3AYZ - chains C and D of the 4 polymer chains in the assembly; structure by X-ray diffraction, 1.22 A resolution.

[Chain C]
Protein: Membrane-bound hydrogenase large subunit
From: Hydrogenovibrio marinus
Notes: EC 1.12.5.1
Reference sequence: F2Z6J6 (F2Z6J6_HYDMR); numbering as in UniProt (aligned over 1-596)
Chain sequence (596 residues; row label = number of the first residue in the row):
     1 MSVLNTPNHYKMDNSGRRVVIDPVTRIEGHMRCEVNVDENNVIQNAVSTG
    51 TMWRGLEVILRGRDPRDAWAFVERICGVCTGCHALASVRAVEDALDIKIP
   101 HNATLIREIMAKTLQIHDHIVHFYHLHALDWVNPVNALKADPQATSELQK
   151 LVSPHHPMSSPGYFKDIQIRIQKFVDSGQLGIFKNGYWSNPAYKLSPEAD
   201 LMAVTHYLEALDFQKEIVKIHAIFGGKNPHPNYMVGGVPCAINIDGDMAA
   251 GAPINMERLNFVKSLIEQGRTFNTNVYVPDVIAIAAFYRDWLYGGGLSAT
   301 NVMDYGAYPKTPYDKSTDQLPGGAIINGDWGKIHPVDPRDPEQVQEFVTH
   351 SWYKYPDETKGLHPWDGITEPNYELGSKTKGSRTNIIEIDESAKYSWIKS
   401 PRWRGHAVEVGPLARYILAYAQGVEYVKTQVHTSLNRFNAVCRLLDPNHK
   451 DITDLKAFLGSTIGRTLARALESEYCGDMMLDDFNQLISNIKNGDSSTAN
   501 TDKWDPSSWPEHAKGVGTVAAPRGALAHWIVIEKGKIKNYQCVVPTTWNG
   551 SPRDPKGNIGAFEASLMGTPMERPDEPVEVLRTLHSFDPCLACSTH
Unresolved in the structure: 1
Metal / ion sites: Mg2+: Glu57, Cys542; nickel (III) ion: Cys76, Cys79, Cys590, Cys593 (together with oxygen atom); Fe2+: Cys79, Cys593 (together with oxygen atom)
Ligand contacts:
  - nickel (iii) ion / oxygen atom: Glu28, Ile75, Cys76, Gly77, Val78, Cys79, Arg523, Cys590, Leu591, Ala592, Cys593, Ser594
  - carbon monoxide: Cys79, Cys82, His83, Ala521, Arg523, Leu526, Val544, Pro545, Cys590, Cys593
  - cyanide ion (CYN), molecule 1: Cys79, Cys82, Ala521, Pro522, Arg523, Pro545, Cys593
  - cyanide ion (CYN), molecule 2: Cys79, Arg523, Val544, Pro545, Thr546, Cys590, Cys593

[Chain D]
Protein: Membrane-bound hydrogenase small subunit
From: Hydrogenovibrio marinus
Notes: EC 1.12.5.1
Reference sequence: F2Z6J5 (F2Z6J5_HYDMR); residues 1-283 here correspond to UniProt positions 41-323 (UniProt number = residue number + 40)
Chain sequence (283 residues; each row starts with the number of its first residue):
     1 NKIAHAMETKPRTPVIWLHGLECTCCSESFIRSAHPLAKDVVLSMISLDY
    51 DDTLMAASGHAAEAILDEIKEKYKGNYILAVEGNPPLNQDGMSCIIGGRP
   101 FSEQLKRMADDAKAIISWGSCASWGCVQAAKPNPTQATPVHKFLGGGYDK
   151 PIIKVPGCPPIAEVMTGVITYMLTFDRIPELDRQGRPKMFYSQRIHDKCY
   201 RRPHFDAGQFVEEWDDEGARKGYCLYKVGCKGPTTYNACSTVRWNGGTSF
   251 PIQSGHGCIGCSEDGFWDKGSFYSRDTEMNAFG
Unresolved in the structure: 1-10, 278-283
Metal / ion sites: fe4-s3 cluster Fe site 1: Cys23, Cys25, Cys26, Cys121, Cys126, Cys158; 4Fe-4S cluster Fe: His196, Cys199, Cys224, Cys230; 3Fe-4S cluster Fe: Cys239, Cys258, Cys261
Ligand contacts:
  - 3Fe-4S cluster (F3S): Ile195, Thr235, Asn237, Cys239, Trp244, Phe250, Pro251, Cys258, Ile259, Gly260, Cys261, Ser262
  - fe4-s3 cluster: Glu22, Cys23, Thr24, Cys25, Cys26, Ser27, Glu82, Gly119, Ser120, Cys121, Cys126, Gly157, Cys158, Pro159
  - 4Fe-4S cluster (SF4): Ile195, His196, Cys199, Arg201, Arg202, Phe205, Cys224, Leu225, Tyr226, Cys230, Gly232, Pro233, Ile252

[Chain C / chain D interface]
Pairs across the interface (199):
  Val20(C) - His60(D)  hydrogen bond (backbone-side chain)
  Ile21(C) - Ser58(D)
  Asp22(C) - Gly59(D)
  Asp22(C) - Ile96(D)
  Asp22(C) - Gly97(D)  hydrogen bond (side chain-backbone)
  Asp22(C) - Gly98(D)  hydrogen bond (side chain-backbone)
  Pro23(C) - Tyr50(D)
  Pro23(C) - Asp52(D)
  Pro23(C) - Ser58(D)
  Pro23(C) - Gly59(D)  hydrogen bond (backbone-backbone)
  Thr25(C) - Asp52(D)
  Thr25(C) - Met55(D)  hydrogen bond (side chain-backbone)
  Thr25(C) - Ala57(D)  hydrogen bond (side chain-backbone)
  Thr25(C) - Ser58(D)
  Arg26(C) - Asp52(D)  hydrogen bond (backbone-backbone)
  Arg26(C) - Thr53(D)
  Arg26(C) - Leu54(D)
  Arg26(C) - Met55(D)  hydrogen bond (side chain-backbone)
  Arg26(C) - Ala56(D)  hydrogen bond (side chain-backbone)
  Glu28(C) - Glu22(D)
  Glu28(C) - Cys23(D)
  Glu28(C) - Thr24(D)  hydrogen bond
  Gly29(C) - Glu22(D)
  Gly29(C) - Thr24(D)
  Gly29(C) - Asp52(D)
  His30(C) - His19(D)  hydrogen bond (side chain-backbone)
  His30(C) - Gly20(D)  hydrogen bond (side chain-backbone)
  His30(C) - Glu22(D)  salt bridge
  His30(C) - Asp52(D)  salt bridge
  His30(C) - Cys94(D)
  His30(C) - Ile96(D)
  Arg32(C) - Gly98(D)
  Thr51(C) - Ser93(D)
  Thr51(C) - Cys94(D)
  Thr51(C) - Ile95(D)  hydrogen bond (backbone-backbone)
  Met52(C) - Leu21(D)  hydrophobic
  Met52(C) - Glu22(D)
  Met52(C) - Ser93(D)
  Trp53(C) - Leu21(D)
  Trp53(C) - Ser93(D)  hydrogen bond (backbone-backbone)
  Trp53(C) - Pro134(D)  hydrophobic
  Trp53(C) - Thr135(D)
  Arg54(C) - Glu22(D)  hydrogen bond (side chain-backbone)
  Arg54(C) - Cys23(D)
  Arg54(C) - Gln128(D)
  Arg54(C) - Pro134(D)
  Arg54(C) - Thr135(D)
  Leu56(C) - Val127(D)  hydrophobic
  Val58(C) - Pro132(D)  hydrophobic
  Ile59(C) - Val127(D)
  Ile59(C) - Gln128(D)
  Ile59(C) - Ala130(D)
  Ile59(C) - Lys131(D)
  Ile59(C) - Pro132(D)
  Ile59(C) - Pro134(D)
  Arg63(C) - Ala130(D)
  Arg63(C) - Lys131(D)  hydrogen bond (side chain-backbone)
  Arg63(C) - Trp267(D)  hydrogen bond (side chain-backbone)
  Arg63(C) - Asp268(D)  salt bridge
  Arg66(C) - Tyr273(D)
  Asp67(C) - Ser271(D)  hydrogen bond
  Asp67(C) - Phe272(D)  hydrogen bond (side chain-backbone)
  Asp67(C) - Tyr273(D)
  Trp69(C) - His256(D)
  Trp69(C) - Tyr273(D)  hydrogen bond
  Ala70(C) - Trp267(D)
  Ala70(C) - Phe272(D)  hydrophobic
  Phe71(C) - Val127(D)  hydrophobic
  Phe71(C) - Trp267(D)  hydrophobic
  Phe71(C) - Phe272(D)  hydrophobic
  Arg74(C) - Cys23(D)
  Arg74(C) - Val127(D)
  Arg74(C) - Cys158(D)  hydrogen bond (side chain-backbone)
  Arg74(C) - Trp267(D)
  Ile75(C) - Cys23(D)
  Cys76(C) - Cys23(D)  hydrophobic
  Gly77(C) - Cys23(D)  hydrogen bond (backbone-backbone)
  Gly77(C) - Cys25(D)
  Gly77(C) - Glu28(D)
  Val78(C) - Thr24(D)
  Val78(C) - Glu28(D)
  His117(C) - Glu28(D)
  His117(C) - Arg32(D)  hydrogen bond
  His125(C) - Leu54(D)
  Leu126(C) - Thr53(D)
  Arg170(C) - Asp40(D)  salt bridge
  Arg170(C) - Leu43(D)
  Arg170(C) - Ser44(D)  hydrogen bond
  Phe174(C) - Arg12(D)
  Phe174(C) - Val42(D)
  Phe174(C) - Leu43(D)  hydrophobic
  Ser177(C) - Arg12(D)  hydrogen bond
  Gln179(C) - Pro11(D)
  Gln179(C) - Arg12(D)  hydrogen bond (side chain-backbone)
  Gln179(C) - Ser47(D)
  Gln179(C) - Tyr73(D)
  Gly181(C) - Leu48(D)
  Gly181(C) - Asp49(D)
  Ile182(C) - Leu48(D)  hydrogen bond (backbone-backbone)
  Ile182(C) - Leu54(D)
  Ile182(C) - Met55(D)
  Ile182(C) - Ala56(D)  hydrogen bond (backbone-backbone)
  Lys184(C) - Ala57(D)
  Lys184(C) - Ile65(D)
  Lys184(C) - Glu68(D)  salt bridge
  Asn185(C) - Ala61(D)  hydrogen bond (side chain-backbone)
  Asn185(C) - Ile65(D)
  Tyr187(C) - Ser58(D)  hydrogen bond (side chain-backbone)
  Tyr187(C) - Ala61(D)
  Trp188(C) - Ala56(D)  hydrophobic
  Leu211(C) - Lys39(D)
  Asp212(C) - Leu37(D)
  Asp212(C) - Lys39(D)  salt bridge
  Gln214(C) - Ile31(D)  hydrogen bond (side chain-backbone)
  Gln214(C) - Arg32(D)  hydrogen bond
  Lys215(C) - Arg32(D)
  Lys215(C) - Ser33(D)
  Lys215(C) - Leu37(D)
  Val218(C) - Arg32(D)
  Val218(C) - Asn245(D)
  Lys219(C) - Asn245(D)
  Lys219(C) - Thr248(D)
  Ala222(C) - Asn245(D)
  Ala222(C) - Thr248(D)
  Ala222(C) - Ser249(D)  hydrogen bond (backbone-side chain)
  Ala222(C) - Ser254(D)  hydrogen bond (backbone-side chain)
  Ile223(C) - Thr248(D)
  Ile223(C) - Ser254(D)  hydrogen bond (backbone-side chain)
  Gly226(C) - Trp244(D)
  Gly226(C) - Ser249(D)
  Gly226(C) - Phe250(D)  hydrogen bond (backbone-backbone)
  Gly226(C) - Pro251(D)
  Gly226(C) - Ser254(D)  hydrogen bond (backbone-side chain)
  Lys227(C) - Cys158(D)  hydrogen bond (side chain-backbone)
  Lys227(C) - Trp244(D)
  Lys227(C) - Asn245(D)
  Lys227(C) - Pro251(D)
  Lys227(C) - Cys261(D)
  Asn228(C) - Arg32(D)  hydrogen bond
  Asn228(C) - Trp244(D)
  Asn228(C) - Asn245(D)  hydrogen bond (backbone-side chain)
  Pro229(C) - Cys25(D)
  Pro229(C) - Glu28(D)
  Pro229(C) - Ser29(D)
  Pro229(C) - Pro159(D)
  His230(C) - Cys23(D)  hydrogen bond
  His230(C) - Cys25(D)
  His230(C) - Cys158(D)
  Asn232(C) - Pro251(D)
  Asn232(C) - His256(D)
  Tyr233(C) - His256(D)
  Tyr233(C) - Tyr273(D)
  Met234(C) - Trp214(D)  hydrophobic
  Pro239(C) - Ser254(D)
  Pro239(C) - Gly255(D)
  Cys240(C) - Ser254(D)  hydrogen bond (backbone-backbone)
  Ala241(C) - Asp215(D)
  Ala241(C) - Ala219(D)
  Ile242(C) - Arg220(D)
  Asn243(C) - Arg220(D)  hydrogen bond (side chain-backbone)
  Asp247(C) - Lys221(D)  salt bridge
  Met248(C) - His204(D)
  Met248(C) - Lys221(D)
  Gly251(C) - Gly222(D)
  Ala252(C) - Arg220(D)
  Pro253(C) - Arg201(D)
  Pro253(C) - Ala219(D)
  Pro253(C) - Gln253(D)
  Pro253(C) - Ser254(D)
  Pro253(C) - Gly255(D)
  Arg258(C) - Thr248(D)  hydrogen bond (side chain-backbone)
  Arg258(C) - Gln253(D)
  Phe261(C) - Thr248(D)
  Tyr373(C) - Gln89(D)
  Tyr373(C) - Met92(D)
  Arg383(C) - Asp90(D)  salt bridge
  Arg383(C) - Met92(D)
  Thr384(C) - Asp90(D)
  Thr384(C) - Met92(D)
  Thr384(C) - Gly98(D)
  Thr384(C) - Arg99(D)
  Thr384(C) - Pro100(D)
  Asn385(C) - Gly98(D)
  Asn385(C) - Arg99(D)  hydrogen bond
  Ile386(C) - Met92(D)  hydrophobic
  Ile386(C) - Gly98(D)  hydrogen bond (backbone-backbone)
  Trp397(C) - Met92(D)  hydrogen bond (side chain-backbone)
  Trp397(C) - Ser93(D)
  Ser497(C) - Asp215(D)
  Ser497(C) - Arg220(D)
  Thr498(C) - Asp215(D)  hydrogen bond (backbone-side chain)
  Ala499(C) - Trp214(D)  hydrophobic
  Ala499(C) - Asp215(D)
  Thr501(C) - Glu213(D)  hydrogen bond
  Thr501(C) - Trp214(D)
  Trp504(C) - Trp214(D)
  Trp504(C) - Tyr273(D)  hydrophobic
  Leu581(C) - Ser58(D)
  Ala592(C) - Glu22(D)
Other interface residues (no listed pair), chain C (96 interface residues in all): Val24, Ile27, Gly55, Val121, Leu129, Phe183, Gly186, Tyr207, Leu208, Phe224, Gly225, Trp352, Pro371, Ser496
Other interface residues (no listed pair), chain D (90 interface residues in all): Ala34, Ala38, Ala62, Glu63, Ala64, Tyr200, Tyr223, Ile259

[Overview]
96 residues of chain C face 90 of chain D across their interface; the contacts include 49 hydrogen bonds and 8
salt bridges. Polar contacts include His30(C)-Glu22(D), His30(C)-Asp52(D) and Arg63(C)-Asp268(D). Chain C
binds carbon monoxide, nickel (iii) ion / oxygen atom and cyanide ion.
Here chain C is Membrane-bound hydrogenase large subunit and chain D is Membrane-bound hydrogenase small
subunit, both from Hydrogenovibrio marinus. Entry 3AYZ (Membrane-bound respiratory [NiFe] hydrogenase from
Hydrogenovibrio marinus in an air-oxidized condition) was determined by X-ray diffraction, deposited together
with 5Y34 and 3AYX.
